PDB entry 8A8V | electron microscopy, 3.34 A resolution | chains A and F of the 7 polymer chains in the assembly

[Chain A (and F)]
Molecule: ATP-dependent Clp protease ATP-binding subunit ClpC1
From: Mycobacterium tuberculosis
Notes: EC 3.4.-.-; chain F of this document is another copy of the same molecule, construct and numbering; everything in this record applies to it too
Reference sequence: P9WPC9 (CLPC1_MYCTU); residue numbers follow UniProt; this construct covers 1-848
Sequence (856 residues; numbered 1 to 856; the number before each row is that of its first residue):
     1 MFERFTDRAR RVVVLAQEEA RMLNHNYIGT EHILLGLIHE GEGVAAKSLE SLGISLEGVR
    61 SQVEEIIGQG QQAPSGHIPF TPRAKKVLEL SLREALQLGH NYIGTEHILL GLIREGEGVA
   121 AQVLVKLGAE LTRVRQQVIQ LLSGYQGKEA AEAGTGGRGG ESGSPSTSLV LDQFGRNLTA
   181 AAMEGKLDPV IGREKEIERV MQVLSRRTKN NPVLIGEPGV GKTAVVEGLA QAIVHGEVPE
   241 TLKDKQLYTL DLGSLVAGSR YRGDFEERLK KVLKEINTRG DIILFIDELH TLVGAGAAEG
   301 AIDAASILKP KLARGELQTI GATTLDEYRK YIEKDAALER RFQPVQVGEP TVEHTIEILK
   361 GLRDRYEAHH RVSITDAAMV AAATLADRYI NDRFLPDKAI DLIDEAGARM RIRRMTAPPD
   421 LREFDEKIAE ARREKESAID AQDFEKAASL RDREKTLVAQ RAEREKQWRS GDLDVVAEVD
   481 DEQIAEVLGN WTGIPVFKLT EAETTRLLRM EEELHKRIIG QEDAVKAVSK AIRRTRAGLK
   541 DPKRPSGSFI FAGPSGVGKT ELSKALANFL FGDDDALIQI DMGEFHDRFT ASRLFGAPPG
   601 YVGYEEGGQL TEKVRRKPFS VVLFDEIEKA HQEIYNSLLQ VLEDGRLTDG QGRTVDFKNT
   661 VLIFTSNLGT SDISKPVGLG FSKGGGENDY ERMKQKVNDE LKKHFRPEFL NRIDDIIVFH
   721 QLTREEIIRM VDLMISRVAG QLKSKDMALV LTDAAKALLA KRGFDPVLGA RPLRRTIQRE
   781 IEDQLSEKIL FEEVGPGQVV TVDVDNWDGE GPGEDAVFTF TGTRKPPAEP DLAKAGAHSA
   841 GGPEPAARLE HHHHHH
Unresolved in the structure: 1-167, 416-476, 597-607, 670-688, 810-814, 822-856 (chain F: 1-169, 256-262, 294-302, 416-470, 595-608, 671-686, 822-856)
Differences from the reference sequence: expression tag (849-856)
Small-molecule neighbours:
  - ADP (adenosine-5'-diphosphate), molecule 1: D188, P189, V190, I191, R193, P218, G219, V220, G221, K222, T223, A224, H354, I358, L362, P396, D397, I400
  - ADP, molecule 2: R314, A337, R340, R341
Curated features (UniProtKB/Swiss-Prot):
  - binding site (ATP): G216 to T223, G553 to T560
From the paper describing this entry:
  - mutagenesis - F444A: increased catalytic activity (ATPase activity)
  - mutagenesis - F444A: unchanged catalytic activity on FITC-casein
  - mutagenesis - F444A: unchanged catalytic activity on GFPssra

[How chain A and chain F interact]
Contacting residue pairs (64; chain A residue first):
  D172(A) - P310(F)
  D172(A) - R314(F)  salt bridge
  Q173(A) - K270(F)
  Q173(A) - S306(F)
  Q173(A) - P310(F)
  G175(A) - R314(F)  hydrogen bond (backbone-side chain)
  R176(A) - A313(F)
  K186(A) - R314(F)
  D188(A) - R207(F)  salt bridge
  T223(A) - R340(F)
  S254(A) - A305(F)
  S254(A) - S306(F)  hydrogen bond (backbone-side chain)
  E288(A) - K334(F)
  E288(A) - A336(F)
  Y366(A) - R207(F)
  Y366(A) - T208(F)
  H369(A) - R206(F)
  H369(A) - R207(F)
  D401(A) - R206(F)  salt bridge
  D401(A) - K209(F)  salt bridge
  D404(A) - R206(F)  salt bridge
  D404(A) - R207(F)  hydrogen bond (side chain-backbone)
  D404(A) - T208(F)
  E405(A) - R199(F)  salt bridge
  E405(A) - Q202(F)
  E405(A) - R206(F)  salt bridge
  E405(A) - Q343(F)  hydrogen bond
  A408(A) - Q202(F)
  A408(A) - S205(F)
  A408(A) - R206(F)
  R409(A) - Q202(F)  hydrogen bond (backbone-side chain)
  R411(A) - E240(F)
  R411(A) - T241(F)
  I412(A) - E198(F)
  I412(A) - Q202(F)
  I412(A) - P239(F)  hydrophobic
  M415(A) - E240(F)
  E584(A) - Q632(F)
  E584(A) - R706(F)  salt bridge
  F585(A) - Q632(F)
  R593(A) - R588(F)
  R593(A) - E633(F)  salt bridge
  Q741(A) - L539(F)  hydrogen bond (side chain-backbone)
  Q741(A) - K540(F)
  Q741(A) - D541(F)
  K745(A) - L539(F)
  R771(A) - N711(F)
  R774(A) - N711(F)
  R775(A) - L710(F)  hydrogen bond (side chain-backbone)
  R775(A) - N711(F)  hydrogen bond (backbone-side chain)
  R775(A) - I713(F)  hydrogen bond (side chain-backbone)
  R775(A) - D714(F)
  Q778(A) - K540(F)
  R779(A) - R534(F)
  R779(A) - D714(F)  hydrogen bond (side chain-backbone)
  R779(A) - D715(F)
  E782(A) - L539(F)
  D783(A) - R534(F)  salt bridge
  S786(A) - R534(F)
  S786(A) - L539(F)
  I789(A) - L539(F)  hydrophobic
  L790(A) - R533(F)
  L790(A) - R534(F)
  L790(A) - A537(F)  hydrophobic
Also at the interface, not in a pair above, chain A (45 interface residues in all): F174, E227, D251, G253, A257, R268, R365, H370, R393, D397, I400
Also at the interface, not in a pair above, chain F (42 interface residues in all): M201, V238, K309, A337, R544, I716

[Overview]
Chain A and chain F form an interface of 45 and 42 residues respectively; the contacts include 10 hydrogen
bonds and 10 salt bridges. Polar contacts include D172(A)-R314(F), D188(A)-R207(F) and D401(A)-R206(F). The
paper reports that F444A of chain A increases catalytic activity (ATPase activity); F444A of chain A leaves
catalytic activity on FITC-casein unchanged.
Both chains are ATP-dependent Clp protease ATP-binding subunit ClpC1 (Mycobacterium tuberculosis). Entry 8A8V
(Mycobacterium tuberculosis ClpC1 hexamer structure bound to the natural product antibiotic Cyclomarin) was
determined by electron microscopy (same publication as 8A8U and 8A8W).
